PDB entry 8GZG | electron microscopy, 3.13 A resolution | chains F and 1 of the 10 polymer chains in the assembly

Chain F:
Protein: RNA polymerase sigma factor SigA
Source organism: Synechocystis sp. PCC 6803
Reference sequence: P74565 (SIGA_SYNY3); numbering as in UniProt (aligned over 1-425)
Amino-acid sequence (429 residues; numbered -3 to 425; the number before each row is that of its first residue; numbers below 1 keep their minus sign (Gly-3 is residue -3)):
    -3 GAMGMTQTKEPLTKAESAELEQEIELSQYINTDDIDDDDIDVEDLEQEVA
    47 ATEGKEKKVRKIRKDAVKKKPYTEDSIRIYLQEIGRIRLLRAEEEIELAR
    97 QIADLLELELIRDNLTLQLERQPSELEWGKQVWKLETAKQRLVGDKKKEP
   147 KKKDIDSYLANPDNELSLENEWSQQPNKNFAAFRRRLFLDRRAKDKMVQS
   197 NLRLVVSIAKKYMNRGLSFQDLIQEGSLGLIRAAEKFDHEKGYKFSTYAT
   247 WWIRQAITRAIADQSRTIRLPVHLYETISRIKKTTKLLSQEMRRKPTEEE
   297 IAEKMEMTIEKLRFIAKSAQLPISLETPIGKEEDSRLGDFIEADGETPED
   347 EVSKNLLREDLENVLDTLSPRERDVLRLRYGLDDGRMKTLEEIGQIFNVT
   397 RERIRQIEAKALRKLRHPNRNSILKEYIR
Not modelled in the structure: -3 to 66, 128-172
Construct notes: expression tag (-3 to 0)

Chain 1:
Molecule: Nontemplate strand DNA
Sequence (67 nucleotides; each row starts with the number of its first residue):
     1 GCTTGACAAGGCCCGTCCGTTATGGTATAATGGGAGCTGTCACGGATGCA
    51 GGTGGCTGGTTCTCGCG
Not modelled in the structure: 51-67

Interface between chain F and chain 1:
Residue-residue contacts (55; chain F residue first):
  Asp71(F) - DG33(1)  hydrogen bond to the base
  Ile73(F) - DG33(1)  base contact
  Arg74(F) - DG33(1)  hydrogen bond to the base
  Leu77(F) - DG32(1)  base contact
  Leu77(F) - DG33(1)  base contact
  Gln78(F) - DG32(1)  base contact
  Gly81(F) - DG32(1)  base contact
  Leu85(F) - DT31(1)  base contact
  Glu91(F) - DT31(1)  base contact
  Asn197(F) - DT31(1)  base contact
  Arg199(F) - DT31(1)  base contact
  Arg199(F) - DG32(1)  base contact
  Leu200(F) - DT31(1)  base contact
  Val202(F) - DG32(1)  phosphate contact
  Ser203(F) - DT31(1)  sugar contact
  Lys206(F) - DG33(1)  salt bridge to the phosphate
  Phe215(F) - DG33(1)  sugar contact
  Arg228(F) - DG25(1)  salt bridge to the phosphate
  Lys232(F) - DG25(1)  salt bridge to the phosphate
  Lys232(F) - DT26(1)  phosphate contact
  Lys232(F) - DA27(1)  hydrogen bond to the base
  Asp234(F) - DA27(1)  hydrogen bond to the base
  Lys237(F) - DA27(1)  base contact
  Tyr239(F) - DA27(1)  base contact
  Tyr239(F) - DT28(1)  sugar contact
  Tyr239(F) - DA29(1)  phosphate contact
  Lys240(F) - DA29(1)  hydrogen bond to the phosphate
  Lys240(F) - DA30(1)  phosphate contact
  Ser242(F) - DA30(1)  base contact
  Ser242(F) - DT31(1)  base contact
  Thr243(F) - DA29(1)  hydrogen bond to the phosphate
  Thr243(F) - DA30(1)  base contact
  Tyr244(F) - DT26(1)  hydrogen bond to the phosphate
  Tyr244(F) - DA27(1)  stacking on the base
  Thr246(F) - DA30(1)  hydrogen bond to the base
  Trp247(F) - DT26(1)  base contact
  Trp248(F) - DG25(1)  phosphate contact
  Trp248(F) - DT26(1)  base contact
  Gln251(F) - DG25(1)  hydrogen bond to the base
  Gln251(F) - DT26(1)  base contact
  Arg255(F) - DT23(1)  base contact
  Arg255(F) - DG24(1)  hydrogen bond to the base
  Arg255(F) - DG25(1)  hydrogen bond to the base
  Arg265(F) - DA22(1)  salt bridge to the phosphate
  Pro267(F) - DA22(1)  phosphate contact
  Val268(F) - DT23(1)  base contact
  His269(F) - DT20(1)  sugar contact
  His269(F) - DT21(1)  salt bridge to the phosphate
  Lys307(F) - DT20(1)  phosphate contact
  Arg367(F) - DC2(1)  salt bridge to the phosphate
  Val395(F) - DT3(1)  phosphate contact
  Thr396(F) - DT3(1)  phosphate contact
  Glu398(F) - DT3(1)  base contact
  Glu398(F) - DT4(1)  base contact
  Arg399(F) - DC2(1)  salt bridge to the phosphate
Other interface residues (no listed pair), chain F (44 interface residues in all): Ser196, Met209, Phe233, Arg397, Gln402
Other interface residues (no listed pair), chain 1 (18 interface residues in all): DG34

Summary:
The interface between chain F and chain 1 involves 44 residues on one side and 18 on the other, with 11
hydrogen bonds, 7 salt bridges and 1 aromatic stacking contact. Polar contacts include Asp71(F)-DG33(1),
Arg74(F)-DG33(1) and Lys232(F)-DA27(1).
Chain F is RNA polymerase sigma factor SigA (Synechocystis sp. PCC 6803) and chain 1 is Nontemplate strand
DNA; the structure, Cryo-EM structure of Synechocystis sp. PCC 6803 RPitc, was determined by electron
microscopy, deposited together with 8GZH and 8H02.
